Entry 8WDU (electron microscopy, 2.24 A resolution); this record covers chains C and M of the 36 polymer chains in the assembly.

== Chain C ==
Protein: Photosynthetic reaction center cytochrome c subunit
Source organism: Allochromatium vinosum DSM 180
UniProt: O82947 (CYCR_ALLVD); residue numbers follow UniProt; this construct covers 1-383
Chain sequence (383 residues; row label = number of the first residue in the row):
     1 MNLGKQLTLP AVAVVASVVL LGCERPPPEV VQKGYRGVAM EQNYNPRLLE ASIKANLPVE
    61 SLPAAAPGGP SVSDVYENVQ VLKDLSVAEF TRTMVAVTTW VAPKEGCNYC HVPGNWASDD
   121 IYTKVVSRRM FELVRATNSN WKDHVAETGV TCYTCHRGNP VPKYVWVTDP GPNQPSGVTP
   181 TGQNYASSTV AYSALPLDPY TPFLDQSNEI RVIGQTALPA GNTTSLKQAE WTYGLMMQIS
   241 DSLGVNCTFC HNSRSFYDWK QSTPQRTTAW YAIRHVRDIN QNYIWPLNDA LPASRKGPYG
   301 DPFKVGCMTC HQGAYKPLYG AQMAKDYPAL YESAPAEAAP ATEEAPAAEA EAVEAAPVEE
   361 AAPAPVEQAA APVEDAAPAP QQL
Unresolved in the structure: 1-22, 334-383
Covalent attachments: palmitic acid (PLM) linked to Cys23
Bound ions: heme Fe (4 sites), coordinated by Met94, His111, Met130, His144, His156, Met236, His251, His311; Mg2+: Gln183, Glu230 (shared with Glu96(M) of chain M)
Small-molecule neighbours:
  - heme (HEM), molecule 1: Tyr76, Glu77, Asn78, Val79, Gln80, Val81, Leu82, Phe90, Met94, Val95, Val97, Thr98, Val101, Gly106, Cys107, Cys110, His111, Trp116, Ala117, Lys124, Ser127, Arg128, Phe131
  - heme (HEM), molecule 2: Val97, Val101, Tyr109, Cys110, Tyr122, Thr123, Val126, Ser127, Met130, Phe131, Leu133, Val134, Val150, Thr151, Cys152, Cys155, His156, Pro160, Val161, Pro162, Val165, Ile279, Ile284, Leu291, Arg295, Phe303, Lys304, Val305, Thr309, Cys310
  - heme (HEM), molecule 3: His144, Val145, Ala146, Thr148, Gly149, Val150, Leu204, Ile239, Leu243, Phe249, Gln265, Thr268, Ala269, Ala272, Ile273, His275, Val276, Ile279, Val305, Gly306, Cys307, Cys310, His311, Tyr315, Lys316, Pro317
  - heme (HEM), molecule 4: Ile210, Arg211, Val212, Ile213, Thr232, Tyr233, Met236, Met237, Ile239, Ser240, Leu243, Val245, Asn246, Cys247, Phe249, Cys250, His251, Phe256, Tyr257, Trp259, Gln265, Arg266, Ala269, Trp270, Ile273, Arg274
  - Z41 ((2S)-3-hydroxypropane-1,2-diyl dihexadecanoate): Glu24, Arg25, Pro26
UniProt features mapped onto this chain:
  - binding site (heme): Met94, Cys107, Cys110, His111, Met130, His144, Cys152, Cys155, His156, Met236, Cys247, Cys250, His251, Cys307, Cys310, His311
  - lipidation: Cys23 (N-palmitoyl cysteine)

== Chain M ==
Protein: Reaction center protein M chain
Source organism: Allochromatium vinosum DSM 180
UniProt: P51763 (RCEM_ALLVD); numbering as in UniProt (aligned over 1-325)
Chain sequence (325 residues; numbered 1 to 325; the number before each row is that of its first residue):
     1 MPEYQNIFTT VQVRAPAYPG VPLPKGSLPR IGKPIFSYWA GKIGDAQIGP IYLGFTGTLS
    61 IIFGFMAIFI IGFNMLASVD WNIIQFVKHF FWLGLEPPAP QYGLTIPPLS EGGWWLMAGF
   121 FLTMSILLWW VRTYKRAEAL GMSQHLSWAF AAAIFFYLSL GFIRPVMMGS WAEAVPFGIF
   181 PHLDWTAAFS IRYGNLYYNP FHMLSIAFLY GSALLFAMHG ATILAVSRFG GDREIDQITD
   241 RGTAAERAAI FWRWTMGFNA SMESIHRWAW WCAVLTVITA GIGILLTGTV VENWYLWAIK
   301 HGVAPAYPEV VTAVDPYATA TGVTQ
Unresolved in the structure: 1, 320-325
Bound ions: Mg2+: Glu96 (shared with Gln183(C), Glu230(C) of chain C); Fe ion: His219, Glu234, His266 (shared with 2 residues of chain L)
Small-molecule neighbours:
  - bacteriochlorophyll a (BCL), molecule 1: Ile68, Ile71, Leu122, Ile126, Phe150, Ala153, Ile154, Phe156, Tyr157, Leu160, Phe177, Trp185, Thr186, Ala187, Phe189, Ser190, Asn195, Leu196, Tyr197, Asn199, His202, Ser205, Ile206, Leu209, Tyr210, Thr276, Val277, Ala280, Gly283, Ile284
  - bacteriochlorophyll a (BCL), molecule 2: Phe90, Phe91, Phe156, Tyr157, Leu160, Val175, Ile179, His182, Leu183, Trp185, Thr186
  - bacteriochlorophyll a (BCL), molecule 3: Thr186, Tyr197, Leu209, Tyr210
  - bacteriochlorophyll a (BCL), molecule 4: Tyr197, His202, Met203, Ile206, Ala207, Tyr210, Gly211, Leu214
  - bacteriopheophytin a (BPH), molecule 1: Leu53, Ser60, Ile61, Gly64, Phe65, Ile68, Leu122, Ser125, Ile126, Trp129, Thr133, Leu146, Ala149, Phe150, Ala153, Ala273, Val274, Val277
  - bacteriopheophytin a (BPH), molecule 2: Tyr210, Ala213, Leu214, Ala217, Met218, Trp252, Thr255, Met256
  - spirilloxanthin (CRT): Phe65, Ile68, Phe69, Ile71, Gly72, Met75, Phe90, Ile106, Trp115, Leu116, Gly119, Phe120, Thr123, Tyr157, Leu160, Gly161, Phe162, Trp171, Val175, Pro176, Phe177, Gly178, Ile179, His182
  - menaquinone 8 (MQ8): Leu214, Leu215, Met218, His219, Thr222, Ala245, Ala248, Ala249, Trp252, Met256, Phe258, Asn259, Ala260, Ser261, Met262, Ile265, Trp268
  - Ubiquinone-8 (UQ8): Ile83, Phe86, Val87, Phe90, Phe91, Trp92
UniProt features mapped onto this chain:
  - binding site ((7R,8Z)-bacteriochlorophyll b): His182, His202
  - binding site (Fe cation): His219, Glu234, His266
  - binding site (a ubiquinone): Trp252

== Interface between chain C and chain M ==
Pairs across the interface (107):
  Lys33(C) with Val311(M)
  Gly34(C) with Val310(M)
  Tyr35(C) with Tyr307(M), hydrophobic; Pro308(M), hydrophobic; Val310(M)
  Val38(C) with Tyr307(M), hydrophobic
  Asn173(C) with Asp80(M)
  Gln174(C) with Ala77(M); Ser78(M), hydrogen bond (side chain-backbone); Asp80(M)
  Pro175(C) with Ala77(M); Asp80(M); Trp81(M), hydrophobic
  Gly177(C) with Ser110(M)
  Val178(C) with Ser110(M)
  Thr179(C) with Ser110(M), hydrogen bond (backbone-side chain); Glu111(M)
  Gln183(C) with Glu96(M), hydrogen bond
  Asn184(C) with Trp92(M); Leu93(M); Gly94(M); Glu96(M), hydrogen bond; Pro181(M)
  Tyr185(C) with His89(M), hydrogen bond; Trp92(M)
  Ala186(C) with His89(M), hydrogen bond (backbone-side chain); Trp92(M)
  Tyr192(C) with Trp92(M), hydrogen bond (backbone-side chain)
  Ser193(C) with Trp92(M)
  Ala194(C) with Trp92(M); Asp184(M), hydrogen bond (backbone-side chain)
  Leu195(C) with Asp184(M), hydrogen bond (backbone-side chain)
  Arg211(C) with Tyr317(M), hydrogen bond
  Val212(C) with Arg192(M), hydrogen bond (backbone-side chain)
  Ile213(C) with Ile191(M); Arg192(M); Asn293(M)
  Gly214(C) with Arg192(M); Glu292(M), hydrogen bond (backbone-side chain); Asn293(M), hydrogen bond (backbone-side chain)
  Gln215(C) with Leu296(M)
  Thr216(C) with Glu292(M); Asn293(M), hydrogen bond (backbone-backbone); Leu296(M)
  Ala217(C) with Val291(M); Glu292(M), hydrogen bond (backbone-backbone); Asn293(M), hydrogen bond (backbone-backbone); Leu296(M); Trp297(M)
  Leu218(C) with Val290(M); Glu292(M)
  Pro219(C) with Thr289(M); Val290(M); Val291(M); Glu292(M)
  Asn222(C) with Arg192(M), hydrogen bond (backbone-side chain); Glu292(M), hydrogen bond
  Thr224(C) with Arg192(M), hydrogen bond (backbone-side chain)
  Ser225(C) with Pro100(M); Ala172(M); Glu173(M); Arg192(M)
  Leu226(C) with Glu173(M), hydrogen bond (backbone-side chain); Trp185(M); Ala188(M), hydrophobic; Phe189(M), hydrophobic
  Lys227(C) with Glu96(M), salt bridge; Pro97(M), hydrogen bond (side chain-backbone); Pro98(M), hydrogen bond (side chain-backbone); Ala172(M)
  Ala229(C) with Ala188(M); Arg192(M)
  Glu230(C) with Asp184(M); Trp185(M), hydrogen bond (side chain-backbone); Ala188(M)
  Tyr233(C) with Ala187(M), hydrophobic; Ile191(M), hydrophobic
  Arg254(C) with Asn195(M), hydrogen bond (backbone-side chain); Tyr198(M), hydrogen bond; Tyr295(M), hydrogen bond; Pro305(M), hydrogen bond (side chain-backbone); Tyr307(M)
  Ser255(C) with Tyr295(M)
  Phe256(C) with Ile191(M), hydrophobic
  Tyr257(C) with Asn293(M); Leu296(M)
  Trp259(C) with Ala313(M), hydrogen bond (backbone-backbone); Val314(M); Asp315(M), hydrogen bond; Pro316(M)
  Lys260(C) with Glu309(M), salt bridge; Val311(M); Thr312(M), hydrogen bond (backbone-side chain)
  Gln261(C) with Tyr295(M), hydrogen bond
  Ser262(C) with Val311(M); Thr312(M), hydrogen bond (backbone-backbone); Ala313(M), hydrogen bond (backbone-backbone)
  Thr263(C) with Val311(M); Thr312(M); Ala313(M)
  Pro264(C) with Val311(M); Thr312(M)
  Thr267(C) with Ala313(M); Val314(M), hydrogen bond (side chain-backbone)
  Trp270(C) with Pro316(M), hydrophobic; Tyr317(M), hydrogen bond
  Arg274(C) with Tyr317(M)
Interface residues without a listed pair, chain C (55 interface residues in all): Met40, Pro172, Thr181, Glu209, Thr223, Ser253, Tyr271
Interface residues without a listed pair, chain M (55 interface residues in all): Val79, Gln85, Ala99, Phe180, Tyr193, Lys300, Ala304, Ala306, Thr319

== In short ==
Chain C and chain M each contribute 55 residues to their interface, with 35 hydrogen bonds and 2 salt bridges.
Among the polar pairs are Lys227(C)-Glu96(M), Lys260(C)-Glu309(M) and Gln174(C)-Ser78(M). Ligands of chain C:
4 copies of heme and compound Z41.
Here chain C is Photosynthetic reaction center cytochrome c subunit and chain M is Reaction center protein M
chain, both from Allochromatium vinosum DSM 180. Entry 8WDU (Photosynthetic LH1-RC complex from the purple
sulfur bacterium Allochromatium vinosum purified by sucrose density) was determined by electron microscopy
(same publication as 8WDV).
